Entry 4HS3 (X-ray diffraction, 2.10 A resolution); this record covers chains A and C of the 3 polymer chains in the assembly.

# Chain A
Molecule: H-2 class I histocompatibility antigen, K-B alpha chain
Organism: Mus musculus
UniProtKB: P01901 (HA1B_MOUSE); residues 1-276 here correspond to UniProt positions 22-297 (UniProt number = residue number + 21)
Chain sequence (276 residues; numbered 1 to 276; the number before each row is that of its first residue):
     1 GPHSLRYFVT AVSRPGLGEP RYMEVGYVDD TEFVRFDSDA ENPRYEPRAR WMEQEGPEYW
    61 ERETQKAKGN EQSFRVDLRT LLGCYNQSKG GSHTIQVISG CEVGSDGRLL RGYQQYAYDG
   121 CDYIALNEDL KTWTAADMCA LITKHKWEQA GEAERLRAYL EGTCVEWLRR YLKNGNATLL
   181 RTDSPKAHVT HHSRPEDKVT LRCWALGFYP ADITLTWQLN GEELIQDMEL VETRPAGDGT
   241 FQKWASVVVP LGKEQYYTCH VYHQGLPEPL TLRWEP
Differences from the reference sequence: engineered mutation Cys84 (Tyr105 in P01901), Cys139 (Ala160 in P01901)
Cystine bridges: Cys84-Cys139, Cys101-Cys164, Cys203-Cys259
Curated features (UniProtKB/Swiss-Prot):
  - region: Glu275, Pro276 (Connecting peptide)
  - glycosylation (N-linked (GlcNAc...) asparagine): Asn86, Asn176
What the authors report for this chain:
  - mutagenesis - Y84C/A139C: increased stability in response to peptide-free
  - mutagenesis - Y84C/A139C: increased binding to Beta-2-microglobulin
  - mutagenesis - Y84C/A139C: increased expression
  - mutagenesis - Y84C/A139C: increased localization to without any added peptide

# Chain C
Molecule: Envelope glycoprotein
UniProtKB: Q9WKU1 (Q9WKU1_9VIRU); residues 1-8 here correspond to UniProt positions 34-41 (UniProt number = residue number + 33)
Chain sequence (8 residues; numbered 1 to 8; the number before each row is that of its first residue):
     1 AVYNFATM
Differences from the reference sequence: engineered mutation Met8 (Cys41 in Q9WKU1)

# Chain A / chain C interface
Residue-residue contacts (35; chain A residue first):
  Tyr7(A) - Ala1(C)  hydrogen bond (side chain-backbone)
  Tyr7(A) - Val2(C)  hydrogen bond (side chain-backbone)
  Glu24(A) - Val2(C)
  Tyr45(A) - Val2(C)
  Glu63(A) - Ala1(C)
  Glu63(A) - Val2(C)  hydrogen bond (side chain-backbone)
  Lys66(A) - Ala1(C)
  Lys66(A) - Val2(C)  hydrogen bond (side chain-backbone)
  Asn70(A) - Tyr3(C)  hydrogen bond (side chain-backbone)
  Asn70(A) - Asn4(C)
  Asn70(A) - Phe5(C)  hydrogen bond (side chain-backbone)
  Ser73(A) - Thr7(C)
  Phe74(A) - Phe5(C)  hydrophobic
  Asp77(A) - Thr7(C)
  Asp77(A) - Met8(C)  hydrogen bond (side chain-backbone)
  Leu81(A) - Met8(C)  hydrophobic
  Gln114(A) - Tyr3(C)
  Gln114(A) - Phe5(C)
  Tyr116(A) - Phe5(C)
  Tyr123(A) - Met8(C)  hydrophobic
  Thr143(A) - Met8(C)  hydrogen bond (side chain-backbone)
  Lys146(A) - Met8(C)  hydrogen bond (side chain-backbone)
  Trp147(A) - Thr7(C)  hydrogen bond (side chain-backbone)
  Glu152(A) - Tyr3(C)  hydrogen bond
  Glu152(A) - Ala6(C)
  Arg155(A) - Tyr3(C)  hydrogen bond
  Arg155(A) - Asn4(C)  hydrogen bond (side chain-backbone)
  Arg155(A) - Phe5(C)
  Arg155(A) - Ala6(C)
  Leu156(A) - Tyr3(C)  hydrogen bond (backbone-side chain)
  Tyr159(A) - Ala1(C)  hydrogen bond (side chain-backbone)
  Tyr159(A) - Val2(C)
  Tyr159(A) - Tyr3(C)  hydrophobic
  Trp167(A) - Ala1(C)
  Tyr171(A) - Ala1(C)  hydrogen bond (side chain-backbone)
Interface residues without a listed pair, chain A (30 interface residues in all): Leu5, Val9, Tyr59, Val76, Thr80, Ile95, Val97, Ser99
Interface features reported in the paper:
  - pairs named by the authors: Tyr123(A)-Met8(C) (water-mediated contact), Cys139(A)-Met8(C) (water-mediated contact), Lys146(A)-Met8(C) (water-mediated contact)

# Overview
30 residues of chain A and 8 residues of chain C are in contact; the contacts include 16 hydrogen bonds. Polar
contacts include Tyr7(A)-Ala1(C), Tyr7(A)-Val2(C) and Glu63(A)-Val2(C). The authors report water-mediated
contacts between Tyr123(A) and Met8(C), Cys139(A) and Met8(C) and Lys146(A) and Met8(C). The paper reports
that Y84C/A139C of chain A increase stability in response to peptide-free; Y84C/A139C of chain A increase
binding to Beta-2-microglobulin.
Here chain A is H-2 class I histocompatibility antigen, K-B alpha chain (Mus musculus) and chain C is Envelope
glycoprotein. Entry 4HS3 (Crystal structure of H-2Kb with a disulfide stabilized F pocket in complex with the
LCMV derived ...) was determined by X-ray diffraction.
